2A30 - chains A and B; structure by X-ray diffraction, 3.02 A resolution.

Chain A (and B):
Molecule: Deoxycytidine kinase
Source organism: Homo sapiens
Notes: EC 2.7.1.74; engineered mutation(s): residues 65-79 deletion; chain B of this document is another copy of the same molecule, construct and numbering; everything in this record applies to it too
UniProt: P27707 (DCK_HUMAN); aligned to UniProt positions 1-242 over residues 4-260 (the alignment contains insertions or deletions, so no single offset holds)
Chain sequence (248 residues; row label = number of the first residue in the row; note: 15 numbers in that range are skipped by the numbering (no residue carries them; nothing is unmodelled there); numbers below 1 keep their minus sign (Gly-2 is residue -2)):
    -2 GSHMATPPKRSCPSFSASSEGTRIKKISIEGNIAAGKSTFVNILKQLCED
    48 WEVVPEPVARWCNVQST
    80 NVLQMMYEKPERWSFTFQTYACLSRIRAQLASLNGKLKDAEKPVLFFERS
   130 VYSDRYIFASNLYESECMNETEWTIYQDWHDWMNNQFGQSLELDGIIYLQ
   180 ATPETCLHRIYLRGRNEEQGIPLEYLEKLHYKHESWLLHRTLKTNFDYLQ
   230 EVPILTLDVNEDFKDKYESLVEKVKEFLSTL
Disordered / not traced: -2 to 19, 241-245 (chain B: -2 to 19, 43-47, 114-117, 241-245)
Differences from the reference sequence: cloning artifact (-2 to 0)
Swiss-Prot annotation at these positions:
  - active site: Glu145 (Proton acceptor)
Bound ions: Ca2+ near Asn60 (its only coordinating residue here)
Residues lining bound ligands: 2'-deoxycytidine (DCZ): Ile30, Glu53, Trp58, Leu82, Met85, Tyr86, Phe96, Gln97, Arg104, Arg128, Asp133, Phe137, Arg194, Glu197

Interface between chain A and chain B:
Contacting residue pairs (41; chain A residue first):
  Arg57(A) - Asp157(B)  salt bridge
  Val61(A) - Thr153(B)
  Gln62(A) - Glu149(B)
  Gln62(A) - Thr153(B)
  Thr64(A) - Thr150(B)
  Met84(A) - Thr150(B)
  Glu90(A) - Arg91(B)
  Arg91(A) - Glu90(B)  hydrogen bond (side chain-backbone)
  Arg91(A) - Arg91(B)
  Arg91(A) - Glu151(B)  salt bridge
  Trp92(A) - Asn148(B)
  Trp92(A) - Glu151(B)
  Phe94(A) - Thr95(B)
  Thr95(A) - Phe94(B)
  Thr95(A) - Ile154(B)
  Tyr99(A) - Ile154(B)  hydrophobic
  Tyr99(A) - Asp157(B)
  Leu102(A) - Trp161(B)  hydrophobic
  Arg106(A) - Asp157(B)  salt bridge
  Arg106(A) - Trp161(B)
  Asn148(A) - Trp92(B)
  Glu149(A) - Gln62(B)
  Thr150(A) - Val61(B)
  Thr150(A) - Thr64(B)  hydrogen bond
  Thr150(A) - Met84(B)
  Glu151(A) - Arg91(B)  salt bridge
  Glu151(A) - Trp92(B)
  Thr153(A) - Val61(B)
  Thr153(A) - Gln62(B)
  Ile154(A) - Thr95(B)
  Ile154(A) - Tyr99(B)  hydrophobic
  Asp157(A) - Tyr99(B)
  Asp157(A) - Arg106(B)  salt bridge
  Trp158(A) - Leu102(B)
  Trp161(A) - Leu102(B)  hydrophobic
  Trp161(A) - Arg106(B)
  Trp161(A) - Phe166(B)  hydrophobic
  Met162(A) - Met162(B)  hydrophobic
  Phe166(A) - Trp161(B)  hydrophobic
  Phe166(A) - Gln165(B)
  Phe166(A) - Phe166(B)  hydrophobic
Also at the interface, not in a pair above, chain A (26 interface residues in all): Val81, Gln165
Also at the interface, not in a pair above, chain B (25 interface residues in all): Val81, Trp158

Summary:
26 residues of chain A face 25 of chain B across their interface; the contacts include 2 hydrogen bonds and 5
salt bridges. Polar contacts include Arg57(A)-Asp157(B), Arg91(A)-Glu151(B) and Arg106(A)-Asp157(B). Ligands
of chain A: 2'-deoxycytidine. UniProt lists active-site residue Glu145(A) on chain A.
Both chains are Deoxycytidine kinase (Homo sapiens). Entry 2A30 (Crystal structure of human deoxycytidine
kinase in complex with deoxycytidine) was determined by X-ray diffraction (same publication as 2A2Z).
